Entry 3C08 (X-ray diffraction, 2.15 A resolution); this record covers chains L and H.

[Chain L]
Molecule: Matuzumab Fab Light chain
Organism: Mus musculus
Notes: antibody fragment or engineered binder
Chain sequence (212 residues; row label = number of the first residue in the row):
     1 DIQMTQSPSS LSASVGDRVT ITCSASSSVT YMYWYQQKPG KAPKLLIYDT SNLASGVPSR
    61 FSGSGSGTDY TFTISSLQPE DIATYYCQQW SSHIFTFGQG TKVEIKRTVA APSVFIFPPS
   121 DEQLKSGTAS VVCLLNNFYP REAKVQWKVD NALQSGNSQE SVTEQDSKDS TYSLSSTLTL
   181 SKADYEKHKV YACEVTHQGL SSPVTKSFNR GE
Unresolved in the structure: 1-3, 26-27, 212
Disulfides: Cys23-Cys87, Cys133-Cys193

[Chain H]
Molecule: Matuzumab Fab Heavy chain
Organism: Mus musculus
Notes: antibody fragment or engineered binder
Chain sequence (223 residues; numbered 1 to 223; the number before each row is that of its first residue):
     1 QVQLVQSGAE VKKPGASVKV SCKASGYTFT SHWMHWVRQA PGQGLEWIGE FNPSNGRTNY
    61 NEKFKSKATM TVDTSTNTAY MELSSLRSED TAVYYCASRD YDYDGRYFDY WGQGTLVTVS
   121 SASTKGPSVF PLAPSSKSTS GGTAALGCLV KDYFPEPVTV SWNSGALTSG VHTFPAVLQS
   181 SGLYSLSSVV TVPSSSLGTQ TYICNVNHKP SNTKVDKKVE PKS
Unresolved in the structure: 26-31
Disulfides: Cys22-Cys96, Cys148-Cys204
What the authors report for this chain:
  - conformationally variable residues (order/disorder transition): Tyr103

[Chain L / chain H interface]
Pairs across the interface (72):
  Tyr33(L) - Arg99(H)
  Tyr35(L) - Arg99(H)  hydrogen bond
  Tyr35(L) - Asp109(H)
  Tyr35(L) - Trp111(H)  hydrophobic
  Gln37(L) - Gln39(H)  hydrogen bond
  Ala42(L) - Tyr95(H)  hydrophobic
  Ala42(L) - Trp111(H)  hydrophobic
  Ala42(L) - Gly112(H)
  Pro43(L) - Trp111(H)  hydrogen bond (backbone-side chain)
  Lys44(L) - Asp109(H)
  Leu45(L) - Arg99(H)
  Leu45(L) - Asp109(H)  hydrogen bond (backbone-side chain)
  Tyr48(L) - Tyr107(H)
  Leu53(L) - Arg106(H)
  Ala54(L) - Arg106(H)  hydrogen bond (backbone-side chain)
  Ala54(L) - Tyr107(H)
  Ser55(L) - Asp102(H)  hydrogen bond
  Ser55(L) - Arg106(H)
  Ser55(L) - Tyr107(H)  hydrogen bond (backbone-backbone)
  Ser55(L) - Phe108(H)
  Gly56(L) - Arg106(H)
  Val57(L) - Arg106(H)  hydrogen bond (backbone-side chain)
  Tyr86(L) - Gln39(H)
  Tyr86(L) - Leu45(H)  hydrophobic
  Gln88(L) - Arg99(H)
  His93(L) - Trp47(H)
  His93(L) - Asn59(H)
  Phe95(L) - His35(H)
  Phe95(L) - Trp47(H)
  Phe97(L) - Leu45(H)  hydrophobic
  Ser113(L) - Ser140(H)  hydrogen bond
  Phe115(L) - Lys137(H)
  Phe115(L) - Ser138(H)
  Phe115(L) - Thr139(H)
  Phe115(L) - Ser140(H)
  Phe115(L) - Ala145(H)  hydrophobic
  Ile116(L) - Lys137(H)  hydrogen bond (backbone-backbone)
  Phe117(L) - Leu132(H)  hydrophobic
  Phe117(L) - Ala133(H)
  Phe117(L) - Ser138(H)
  Phe117(L) - Ala145(H)
  Ser120(L) - Phe130(H)
  Ser120(L) - Pro131(H)
  Glu122(L) - Pro131(H)
  Glu122(L) - Lys217(H)  salt bridge
  Gln123(L) - Phe130(H)
  Ser130(L) - Leu149(H)
  Ser130(L) - Lys151(H)
  Val132(L) - Leu132(H)  hydrophobic
  Leu134(L) - Phe174(H)  hydrophobic
  Leu134(L) - Val189(H)  hydrophobic
  Asn136(L) - Thr191(H)
  Gly156(L) - Ser180(H)
  Gln159(L) - Val177(H)
  Gln159(L) - Leu178(H)
  Glu160(L) - Val177(H)
  Ser161(L) - Phe174(H)
  Ser161(L) - Pro175(H)  hydrogen bond (side chain-backbone)
  Ser161(L) - Val177(H)
  Val162(L) - Pro175(H)
  Thr163(L) - His172(H)
  Thr163(L) - Phe174(H)
  Asp166(L) - His172(H)  salt bridge
  Ser173(L) - His172(H)
  Ser173(L) - Phe174(H)
  Leu174(L) - Phe174(H)
  Ser175(L) - Phe174(H)
  Ser175(L) - Ser187(H)  hydrogen bond
  Thr177(L) - Leu149(H)
  Lys206(L) - Lys137(H)
  Ser207(L) - Lys137(H)  hydrogen bond (backbone-side chain)
  Phe208(L) - Lys137(H)
Interface residues without a listed pair, chain L (48 interface residues in all): Lys41, Val114, Ser126, Asn137, Thr179
Interface residues without a listed pair, chain H (40 interface residues in all): Val37, Glu46, Gly105, Leu146, Gln179

[Overview]
48 residues of chain L and 40 residues of chain H are in contact; the contacts include 13 hydrogen bonds and 2
salt bridges. Polar pairs include Glu122(L)-Lys217(H), Asp166(L)-His172(H) and Tyr35(L)-Arg99(H). The paper
reports conformational variability at Tyr103(H).
Here chain L is Matuzumab Fab Light chain and chain H is Matuzumab Fab Heavy chain, both from Mus musculus.
Entry 3C08 (Crystal structure the Fab fragment of matuzumab/EMD72000 (Fab72000)) was determined by X-ray
diffraction together with 3C09 from the same study.
